Entry 5D9L (X-ray diffraction, 2.15 A resolution); this record covers chain A.

# Chain A
Protein: Ribosomal protein S6 kinase alpha-3
Source organism: Homo sapiens
Notes: EC 2.7.11.1; fragment: N-terminal kinase
UniProtKB: P51812 (KS6A3_HUMAN); numbering as in UniProt (aligned over 39-359)
Chain sequence (323 residues; numbered 37 to 359; the number before each row is that of its first residue):
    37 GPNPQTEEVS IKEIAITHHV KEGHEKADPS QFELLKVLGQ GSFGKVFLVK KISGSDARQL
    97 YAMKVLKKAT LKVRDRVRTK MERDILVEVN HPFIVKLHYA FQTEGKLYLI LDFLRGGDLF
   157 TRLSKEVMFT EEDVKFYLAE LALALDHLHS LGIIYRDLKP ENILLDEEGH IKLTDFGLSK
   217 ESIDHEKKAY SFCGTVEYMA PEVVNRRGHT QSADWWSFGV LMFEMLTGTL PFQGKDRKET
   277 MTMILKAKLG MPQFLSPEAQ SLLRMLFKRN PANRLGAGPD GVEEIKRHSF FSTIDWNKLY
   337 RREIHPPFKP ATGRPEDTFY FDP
Unresolved in the structure: 37-48, 218-229
Sequence notes: expression tag (37-38)
Ligand contacts: 4,4'-(1H-pyrazole-3,4-diyl)diphenol (583): L74, G75, F79, V82, A98, K100, V131, L147, D148, F149, L150, L200, D211, F212
UniProt features mapped onto this chain:
  - active site: D193 (Proton acceptor)
  - binding site (ATP): L74 to V82, K100
  - modified residue: S227 (Phosphoserine)
  - natural variant: G75 (G75V: In CLS), V82 (V82F: In CLS), R114 (R114W: In CLS), T115 (T115S: In XLID19), H127 (H127Q: In CLS), G152 (deletion: In XLID19), D154 (D154Y: In CLS), I189 (I189K: In CLS), D202 (deletion: In XLID19), A225 (A225V: In CLS), S227 (S227A: In CLS), F268 (F268S: In CLS)

# In short
Chain A binds 4,4'-(1H-pyrazole-3,4-diyl)diphenol. UniProt lists active-site residue D193 and 10 ATP-binding
residues.
Chain A is Ribosomal protein S6 kinase alpha-3 (Homo sapiens); the structure, Rsk2 N-terminal Kinase in
Complex with bis-phenol pyrazole, was determined by X-ray diffraction together with 5D9K from the same study.
